Entry 9MNA (electron microscopy, 3.77 A resolution); this record covers chains A and N of the 6 polymer chains in the assembly.

== Chain A ==
Molecule: Transcription elongation factor, mitochondrial
From: Homo sapiens
UniProt: Q96QE5 (TEFM_HUMAN); numbering as in UniProt (aligned over 1-360)
Chain sequence (360 residues; numbered 1 to 360; the number before each row is that of its first residue):
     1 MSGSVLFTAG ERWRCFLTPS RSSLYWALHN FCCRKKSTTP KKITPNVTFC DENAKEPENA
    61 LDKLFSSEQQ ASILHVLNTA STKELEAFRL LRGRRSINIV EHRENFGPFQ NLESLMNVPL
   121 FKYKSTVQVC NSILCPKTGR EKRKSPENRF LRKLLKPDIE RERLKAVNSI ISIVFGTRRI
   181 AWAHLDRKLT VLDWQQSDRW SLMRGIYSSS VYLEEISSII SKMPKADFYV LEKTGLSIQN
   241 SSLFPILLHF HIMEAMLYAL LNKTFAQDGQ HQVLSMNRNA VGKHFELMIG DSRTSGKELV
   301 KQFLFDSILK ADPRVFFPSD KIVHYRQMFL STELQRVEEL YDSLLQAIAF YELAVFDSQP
Unresolved in the structure: 1-148, 306-312, 358-360

== Chain N ==
Molecule: Non-Template Strand DNA
Sequence (66 nucleotides; numbered -5 to 60; the number before each row is that of its first residue; numbers below 1 keep their minus sign (DG-5 is residue -5)):
    -5 GTGTTAGTTA GGGAGTGACT GTTAAAAGTG CATACCGCCA AGAGAAAAAG AAACCCAATT
    55 GTGGCC
Unresolved in the structure: -5 to 27, 58-60
Construct notes: conflict DA4 (Dg986 in 156620758), DA8 (Dg982 in 156620758); expression tag (44-60)

== Interface between chain A and chain N ==
Pairs across the interface - 4 pairs, chain A then chain N:
  Ile238(A) with DG36(N), phosphate contact; DA37(N), base contact
  Lys283(A) with DC32(N), salt bridge to the phosphate
  Asp291(A) with DC33(N), base contact
Other interface residues (no listed pair), chain A (6 interface residues in all): Lys153, Gly235, Ser237
Other interface residues (no listed pair), chain N (5 interface residues in all): DA35

== Overview ==
6 residues of chain A and 5 residues of chain N are in contact, with 1 salt bridge. Its one salt-bridged
contact is Lys283(A)-DC32(N).
Here chain A is Transcription elongation factor, mitochondrial (Homo sapiens) and chain N is Non-Template
Strand DNA. Entry 9MNA (Structure of the human mitochondrial promoter-initiated transcription elongation
complex with TEFM, pEC9-TEFM) was determined by electron microscopy, deposited together with 9MN4, 9MN5, 9MN6,
9MN7, 9MN8 and 9MN9.
